Entry 5ZWM (electron microscopy, 3.40 A resolution); this record covers chains L and I of the 57 polymer chains in the assembly.

# Chain L
Molecule: Pre-mRNA-processing factor 31
Source organism: Saccharomyces cerevisiae S288c
UniProtKB: P49704 (PRP31_YEAST); residues 1-494 here = UniProt positions 1-494
Sequence (494 residues; numbered 1 to 494; the number before each row is that of its first residue):
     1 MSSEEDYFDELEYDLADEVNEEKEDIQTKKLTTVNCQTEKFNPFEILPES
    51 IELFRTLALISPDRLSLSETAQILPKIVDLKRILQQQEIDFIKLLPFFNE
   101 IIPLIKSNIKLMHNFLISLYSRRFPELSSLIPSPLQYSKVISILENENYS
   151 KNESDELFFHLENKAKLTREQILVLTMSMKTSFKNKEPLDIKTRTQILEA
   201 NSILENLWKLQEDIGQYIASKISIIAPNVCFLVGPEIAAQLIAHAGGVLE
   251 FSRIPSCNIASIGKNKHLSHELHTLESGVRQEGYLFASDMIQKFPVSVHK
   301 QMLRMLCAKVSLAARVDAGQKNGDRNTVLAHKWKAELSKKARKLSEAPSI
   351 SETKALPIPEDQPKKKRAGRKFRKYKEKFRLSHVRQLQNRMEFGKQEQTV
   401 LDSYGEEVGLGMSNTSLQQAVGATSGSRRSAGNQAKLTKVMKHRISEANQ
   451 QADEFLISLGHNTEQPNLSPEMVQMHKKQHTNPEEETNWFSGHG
Unresolved in the structure: 1-38, 61-65, 89-91, 463-494
UniProt features mapped onto this chain:
  - site: Cys257 (Interaction with U4 snRNA)

# Chain I
Molecule: U4 snRNA
Source organism: Saccharomyces cerevisiae S288c
Sequence (160 nucleotides; numbered 1 to 160; the number before each row is that of its first residue):
     1 AUCCUUAUGCACGGGAAAUACGCAUAUCAGUGAGGAUUCGUCCGAGAUUG
    51 UGUUUUUGCUGGUUGAAAUUUAAUUAUAAACCAGACCGUCUCCUCAUGGU
   101 CAAUUCGGUGUUCGCUUUUGAAUACUUCAAGACUAUGUAGGGAAUUUUUG
   151 GAAUACCUUU
Unresolved in the structure: 65-70, 80-89, 103-130, 155-160

# Chain L / chain I interface
Contacting residue pairs (59):
  Cys257(L) - C42(I)  base contact
  Cys257(L) - C43(I)  base contact
  Cys257(L) - G44(I)  base contact
  Asn258(L) - U41(I)  base contact
  Asn258(L) - C42(I)  hydrogen bond to the phosphate
  Ser261(L) - U41(I)  hydrogen bond to the base
  Lys264(L) - C39(I)  hydrogen bond to the base
  Lys266(L) - C39(I)  sugar contact
  Lys266(L) - G40(I)  phosphate contact
  His267(L) - U38(I)  salt bridge to the phosphate
  His267(L) - C39(I)  hydrogen bond to the base
  Arg280(L) - A36(I)  phosphate contact
  Arg280(L) - U37(I)  salt bridge to the phosphate
  Gln281(L) - U37(I)  hydrogen bond to the base
  Gln281(L) - C39(I)  base contact
  Gln281(L) - U41(I)  hydrogen bond to the base
  Lys300(L) - G35(I)  salt bridge to the phosphate
  Gln301(L) - G34(I)  hydrogen bond to the phosphate
  Arg304(L) - A33(I)  phosphate contact
  Arg304(L) - G34(I)  salt bridge to the phosphate
  Arg304(L) - G35(I)  salt bridge to the phosphate
  Met305(L) - A33(I)  phosphate contact
  Ala308(L) - G32(I)  phosphate contact
  Lys309(L) - U31(I)  phosphate contact
  Lys309(L) - G32(I)  salt bridge to the phosphate
  Leu312(L) - U31(I)  sugar contact
  Leu312(L) - G32(I)  phosphate contact
  Lys340(L) - C28(I)  hydrogen bond to the phosphate
  Lys340(L) - A29(I)  salt bridge to the phosphate
  Lys343(L) - U27(I)  hydrogen bond to the phosphate
  Lys343(L) - C28(I)  salt bridge to the phosphate
  Pro348(L) - U49(I)  sugar contact
  Ser351(L) - G50(I)  hydrogen bond to the phosphate
  Ser351(L) - U51(I)  hydrogen bond to the phosphate
  Glu352(L) - U51(I)  phosphate contact
  Lys354(L) - G52(I)  phosphate contact
  Lys365(L) - G58(I)  salt bridge to the phosphate
  Lys365(L) - C59(I)  salt bridge to the phosphate
  Lys366(L) - C59(I)  base contact
  Lys366(L) - U60(I)  base contact
  Arg367(L) - U57(I)  salt bridge to the phosphate
  Arg367(L) - G58(I)  salt bridge to the phosphate
  Arg367(L) - C59(I)  base contact
  Lys371(L) - A18(I)  base contact
  Phe372(L) - U56(I)  base contact
  Lys374(L) - A16(I)  salt bridge to the phosphate
  Lys374(L) - A17(I)  salt bridge to the phosphate
  Tyr375(L) - A18(I)  hydrogen bond to the phosphate
  Tyr375(L) - U19(I)  phosphate contact
  Tyr375(L) - U55(I)  sugar contact
  Lys376(L) - U55(I)  hydrogen bond to the sugar
  Lys376(L) - U56(I)  salt bridge to the phosphate
  Lys378(L) - A18(I)  salt bridge to the phosphate
  Phe379(L) - U55(I)  sugar contact
  Lys436(L) - A17(I)  salt bridge to the phosphate
  Thr438(L) - U19(I)  phosphate contact
  Thr438(L) - A20(I)  phosphate contact
  Lys439(L) - A20(I)  hydrogen bond to the phosphate
  Lys439(L) - C21(I)  salt bridge to the phosphate
Other interface residues (no listed pair), chain L (37 interface residues in all): Pro255, Lys339, Leu437

# In short
Chain L and chain I form an interface of 37 and 33 residues respectively; the contacts include 14 hydrogen
bonds and 18 salt bridges. Among the polar pairs are Ser261(L)-U41(I), Lys264(L)-C39(I) and His267(L)-C39(I).
Here chain L is Pre-mRNA-processing factor 31 and chain I is U4 snRNA, both from Saccharomyces cerevisiae
S288c. Entry 5ZWM (Cryo-EM structure of the yeast pre-B complex at an average resolution of 3.4~4.6 angstrom
(tri-snRNP and ...) was determined by electron microscopy (same publication as 5ZWN and 5ZWO).
